PDB entry 2DTZ | X-ray diffraction, 2.80 A resolution | chains B and A

# Chain B (and A)
Molecule: HTH-type transcriptional regulator qacR
Organism: Staphylococcus aureus
Notes: chain A of this document is another copy of the same molecule, construct and numbering; everything in this record applies to it too
UniProt: P0A0N4 (QACR_STAAU); residues 1-188 here = UniProt positions 1-188
Amino-acid sequence (194 residues; row label = number of the first residue in the row):
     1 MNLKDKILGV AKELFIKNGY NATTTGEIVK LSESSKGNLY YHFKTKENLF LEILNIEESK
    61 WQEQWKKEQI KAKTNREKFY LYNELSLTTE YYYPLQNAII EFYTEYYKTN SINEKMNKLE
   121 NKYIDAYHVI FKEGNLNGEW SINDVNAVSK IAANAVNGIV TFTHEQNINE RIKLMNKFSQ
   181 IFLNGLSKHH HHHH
Unresolved in the structure: 1, 40-42, 106, 188-194 (chain A: 1, 188-194)
Differences from the reference sequence: engineered mutation A72 (Cys in P0A0N4), S141 (Cys in P0A0N4); expression tag (189-194)

# How chain B and chain A interact
Contacting residue pairs (44; chain B residue first):
  I16(B) with Y107(A)
  Q96(B) with F162(A)
  N97(B) with T104(A); Y107(A), hydrogen bond
  I100(B) with I100(A), hydrophobic; T161(A); F162(A), hydrophobic
  E101(B) with T104(A), hydrogen bond
  Y103(B) with H164(A); E165(A), hydrogen bond
  Y107(B) with H164(A)
  E120(B) with E165(A)
  D144(B) with K177(A), salt bridge
  A147(B) with L174(A), hydrophobic
  I151(B) with L174(A); F178(A), hydrophobic
  N154(B) with G158(A); I159(A); F162(A); T163(A), hydrogen bond
  A155(B) with A155(A)
  N157(B) with F162(A)
  G158(B) with N154(A); G158(A)
  I159(B) with N154(A)
  T161(B) with F162(A)
  F162(B) with N154(A); N157(A); G158(A); T161(A)
  T163(B) with N154(A)
  E165(B) with N117(A), hydrogen bond
  E170(B) with K150(A), salt bridge
  L174(B) with I151(A), hydrophobic
  K177(B) with D144(A), salt bridge
  F178(B) with I151(A), hydrophobic
  I181(B) with F182(A); G185(A); L186(A), hydrophobic
  F182(B) with I181(A), hydrophobic
  N184(B) with G185(A)
  G185(B) with I181(A); N184(A); G185(A)
Also at the interface, not in a pair above, chain B (36 interface residues in all): G19, T104, N113, V148, K150, H164, L186, S187
Also at the interface, not in a pair above, chain A (31 interface residues in all): Y91, N97, E101, E120, A147, V148

# In short
The interface between chain B and chain A involves 36 residues on one side and 31 on the other, with 5
hydrogen bonds and 3 salt bridges. Among the polar pairs are D144(B)-K177(A), E170(B)-K150(A) and
N97(B)-Y107(A).
Chain B and chain A are both HTH-type transcriptional regulator qacR (Staphylococcus aureus); the structure,
Crystal Structure of multidrug binding protein QacR from Staphylococcus aureus cocrystallized with compound
DB75, was determined by X-ray diffraction, deposited together with 2HQ5.
